Entry 4XK8 (X-ray diffraction, 2.80 A resolution); this record covers chains C and D of the 16 polymer chains in the assembly.

[Chain C]
Molecule: Photosystem I iron-sulfur center
Notes: EC 1.97.1.12
Reference sequence: P10793 (PSAC_PEA); numbering as in UniProt (aligned over 2-81)
Chain sequence (80 residues; numbered 2 to 81; the number before each row is that of its first residue):
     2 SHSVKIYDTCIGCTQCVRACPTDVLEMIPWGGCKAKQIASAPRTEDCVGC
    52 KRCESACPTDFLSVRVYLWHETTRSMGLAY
Metal / ion sites: 4Fe-4S cluster Fe site 1: Cys11, Cys14, Cys17, Cys58; 4Fe-4S cluster Fe site 2: Cys21, Cys48, Cys51, Cys54
Residues lining bound ligands:
  - 4Fe-4S cluster (SF4), molecule 1: Val5, Cys21, Pro22, Thr23, Val25, Leu26, Cys48, Val49, Gly50, Cys51, Lys52, Arg53, Cys54, Val67
  - 4Fe-4S cluster (SF4), molecule 2: Cys11, Ile12, Gly13, Cys14, Thr15, Gln16, Cys17, Met28, Ala40, Cys58, Pro59, Thr60, Ser64, Val65
UniProt features mapped onto this chain:
  - binding site ([4Fe-4S] cluster): Cys11, Cys14, Cys17, Cys21, Cys48, Cys51, Cys54, Cys58

[Chain D]
Molecule: Uncharacterized protein
Reference sequence: I1NGD2 (I1NGD2_SOYBN); residues 70-210 here correspond to UniProt positions 63-203 (UniProt number = residue number - 7)
Chain sequence (141 residues; numbered 70 to 210; the number before each row is that of its first residue):
    70 TPPELDPNTPSPIFGGSTGGLLRKAQVEEFYVITWDSPKEQIFEMPTGGA
   120 AIMREGPNLLKLARKEQCLALGTRLRSKYKIKYQFYRVFPNGEVQYLHPK
   170 DGVYPEKVNAGRQGVGQNFRSIGKNVSPIEVKFTGKQPYDL

[How chain C and chain D interact]
Pairs across the interface (72; chain C residue first):
  Ser4(C) - Tyr208(D)
  Lys6(C) - Gly185(D)
  Lys6(C) - Tyr208(D)
  Lys6(C) - Asp209(D)  salt bridge
  Ile7(C) - Gly185(D)  hydrogen bond (backbone-backbone)
  Ile7(C) - Gln186(D)
  Ile7(C) - Asn187(D)  hydrogen bond (backbone-backbone)
  Tyr8(C) - Asn187(D)
  Tyr8(C) - Arg189(D)
  Tyr8(C) - Ile191(D)
  Tyr8(C) - Asn194(D)  hydrogen bond
  Tyr8(C) - Tyr208(D)
  Asp9(C) - Asn187(D)  hydrogen bond (backbone-backbone)
  Asp9(C) - Phe188(D)
  Asp9(C) - Arg189(D)  hydrogen bond (side chain-backbone)
  Asp9(C) - Ser190(D)  hydrogen bond (side chain-backbone)
  Thr10(C) - Ser190(D)
  Thr15(C) - Glu175(D)
  Val18(C) - Pro174(D)
  Val18(C) - Glu175(D)
  Arg19(C) - Glu175(D)
  Cys21(C) - Leu138(D)
  Pro22(C) - Glu135(D)
  Pro22(C) - Leu138(D)
  Thr23(C) - Lys134(D)  hydrogen bond (backbone-side chain)
  Thr23(C) - Glu135(D)
  Thr23(C) - Leu138(D)
  Asp24(C) - Lys134(D)  hydrogen bond (backbone-side chain)
  Asp24(C) - Leu138(D)
  Asp24(C) - His167(D)  salt bridge
  Asp24(C) - Pro174(D)
  Leu26(C) - Pro174(D)
  Glu27(C) - Pro174(D)
  Glu27(C) - Arg181(D)  salt bridge
  Met28(C) - Pro174(D)  hydrogen bond (backbone-backbone)
  Met28(C) - Glu175(D)
  Met28(C) - Val177(D)
  Met28(C) - Asn178(D)
  Met28(C) - Arg181(D)  hydrogen bond (backbone-side chain)
  Ile29(C) - Val177(D)
  Ile29(C) - Arg181(D)
  Ile29(C) - Gly183(D)
  Pro30(C) - Val177(D)
  Pro30(C) - Asn178(D)
  Trp31(C) - Phe188(D)
  Gln38(C) - Val177(D)
  Ser41(C) - Gly183(D)
  Ser41(C) - Val184(D)  hydrogen bond (side chain-backbone)
  Ala42(C) - Val184(D)  hydrogen bond (backbone-backbone)
  Pro43(C) - Val184(D)  hydrophobic
  Arg44(C) - Lys169(D)
  Asp47(C) - Lys134(D)  salt bridge
  Asp47(C) - Arg156(D)  salt bridge
  Val49(C) - Arg133(D)
  Phe62(C) - Ile191(D)  hydrophobic
  Leu63(C) - Ile191(D)
  Arg66(C) - Ile191(D)
  Tyr68(C) - Asn194(D)
  Tyr68(C) - Tyr208(D)  hydrophobic
  Trp70(C) - Gln206(D)
  Trp70(C) - Tyr208(D)
  Thr74(C) - Glu97(D)
  Arg75(C) - Glu98(D)  salt bridge
  Arg75(C) - Arg156(D)
  Gly78(C) - Arg133(D)  hydrogen bond (backbone-side chain)
  Leu79(C) - Lys93(D)  hydrogen bond (backbone-side chain)
  Leu79(C) - Arg133(D)
  Ala80(C) - Leu91(D)
  Ala80(C) - Lys93(D)
  Ala80(C) - Arg133(D)
  Tyr81(C) - Leu91(D)  hydrophobic
  Tyr81(C) - Lys93(D)
Other interface residues (no listed pair), chain C (38 interface residues in all): Val5
Other interface residues (no listed pair), chain D (35 interface residues in all): Tyr100, Ala132, Leu166, Lys176, Ala179, Gln182

[Summary]
The interface between chain C and chain D involves 38 residues on one side and 35 on the other, with 14
hydrogen bonds and 6 salt bridges. Polar contacts include Lys6(C)-Asp209(D), Asp24(C)-His167(D) and
Glu27(C)-Arg181(D). Ligands of chain C: 4Fe-4S cluster.
Chain C is Photosystem I iron-sulfur center and chain D is Uncharacterized protein; the structure, Crystal
structure of plant photosystem I-LHCI super-complex at 2.8 angstrom resolution, was determined by X-ray
diffraction.
